Entry 5BNO (X-ray diffraction, 2.15 A resolution); this record covers chains A and C of the 4 polymer chains in the assembly.

[Chain A]
Name: Capsid protein VP1
From: Enterovirus D68
UniProt: Q68T42 (Q68T42_9ENTO); residues 1-297 here correspond to UniProt positions 565-861 (UniProt number = residue number + 564)
Chain sequence (297 residues; row label = number of the first residue in the row):
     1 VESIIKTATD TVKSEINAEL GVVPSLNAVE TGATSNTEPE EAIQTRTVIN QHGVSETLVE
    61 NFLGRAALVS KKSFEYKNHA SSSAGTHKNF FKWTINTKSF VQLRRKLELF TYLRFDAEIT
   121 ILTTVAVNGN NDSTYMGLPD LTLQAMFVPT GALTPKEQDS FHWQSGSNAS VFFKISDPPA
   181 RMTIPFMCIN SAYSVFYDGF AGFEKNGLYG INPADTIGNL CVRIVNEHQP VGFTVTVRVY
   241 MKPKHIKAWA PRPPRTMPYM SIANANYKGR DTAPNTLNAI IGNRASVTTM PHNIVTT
Unresolved in the structure: 82-85, 129-134, 297
Swiss-Prot annotation at these positions:
  - binding site (N-acetylneuraminate): Arg-270, Pro-274, Asn-275
  - site: Thr-297 (Cleavage)

[Chain C]
Name: Capsid protein VP3
From: Enterovirus D68
UniProt: Q68T42 (Q68T42_9ENTO); residues 1-247 here correspond to UniProt positions 318-564 (UniProt number = residue number + 317)
Chain sequence (247 residues; each row starts with the number of its first residue):
     1 GVPTYLLPGS GQFLTTDDHS SAPVLPCFNP TPEMHIPGQI RNMLEMIQVE SMMEINNTDG
    61 ANGMERLRVD ISVQADLDQL LFNIPLDIQL DGPLRNTLVG NISRYYTHWS GSLEMTFMFC
   121 GSFMATGKLI LCYTPPGGSC PTTRETAMLG THIVWDFGLQ SSITLIIPWI SGSHYRMFNS
   181 DAKSTNANVG YVTCFMQTNL IVPSESSDTC SLIGFIAAKD DFSLRLMRDS PDIGQSNHLH
   241 GAEAAYQ
Swiss-Prot annotation at these positions:
  - binding site (N-acetylneuraminate): Asp-91, Arg-95, Pro-231, Asp-232, Ile-233

[Interface between chain A and chain C]
Residue-residue contacts (212):
  Glu-2(A) / Arg-41(C)  salt bridge
  Ala-8(A) / Asp-220(C)
  Ala-8(A) / Asp-221(C)
  Ala-8(A) / Phe-222(C)
  Thr-9(A) / Asp-220(C)  hydrogen bond
  Thr-9(A) / Asp-221(C)
  Ser-25(A) / Ile-153(C)
  Ser-25(A) / Ser-162(C)
  Ser-25(A) / Ile-163(C)
  Ser-25(A) / Thr-164(C)  hydrogen bond (backbone-backbone)
  Leu-26(A) / Gln-160(C)
  Leu-26(A) / Ser-162(C)
  Leu-26(A) / Ile-163(C)  hydrophobic
  Asn-27(A) / Gln-160(C)
  Asn-27(A) / Ser-161(C)
  Asn-27(A) / Ser-162(C)  hydrogen bond (backbone-backbone)
  Asn-27(A) / Thr-164(C)  hydrogen bond
  Val-29(A) / Glu-50(C)
  Val-29(A) / Thr-116(C)
  Val-29(A) / Met-118(C)  hydrophobic
  Val-29(A) / Ser-162(C)  hydrogen bond (backbone-side chain)
  Val-29(A) / Phe-215(C)  hydrophobic
  Glu-30(A) / Met-118(C)
  Glu-30(A) / Ser-161(C)  hydrogen bond
  Ala-33(A) / Glu-50(C)
  Thr-34(A) / Gln-48(C)
  Thr-34(A) / Val-49(C)
  Thr-34(A) / Glu-50(C)  hydrogen bond (side chain-backbone)
  Thr-34(A) / Glu-114(C)
  Ser-35(A) / Glu-50(C)  hydrogen bond (backbone-side chain)
  Ser-35(A) / Glu-114(C)
  Ser-35(A) / Thr-116(C)
  Ser-35(A) / Thr-164(C)  hydrogen bond
  Ser-35(A) / Lys-219(C)
  Thr-37(A) / Thr-164(C)
  Thr-37(A) / Ile-166(C)
  Thr-37(A) / Lys-219(C)  hydrogen bond (backbone-side chain)
  Glu-38(A) / Lys-219(C)  salt bridge
  Ala-42(A) / Ile-166(C)  hydrophobic
  Ile-43(A) / Thr-151(C)
  Ile-43(A) / Pro-168(C)  hydrophobic
  Asn-50(A) / Asp-221(C)
  His-52(A) / Ser-110(C)  hydrogen bond
  His-52(A) / His-174(C)
  His-52(A) / Tyr-175(C)
  His-52(A) / Ser-223(C)
  Gly-53(A) / Ser-223(C)  hydrogen bond (backbone-side chain)
  Val-54(A) / Asn-42(C)  hydrogen bond (backbone-side chain)
  Val-54(A) / Leu-44(C)  hydrophobic
  Glu-56(A) / Tyr-106(C)  hydrogen bond (backbone-side chain)
  Glu-56(A) / Arg-225(C)
  Glu-56(A) / Leu-226(C)  hydrogen bond (side chain-backbone)
  Glu-56(A) / Met-227(C)  hydrogen bond (side chain-backbone)
  Thr-57(A) / Asn-42(C)  hydrogen bond
  Thr-57(A) / Met-43(C)  hydrogen bond (backbone-backbone)
  Thr-57(A) / Leu-44(C)
  Thr-57(A) / Tyr-106(C)
  Thr-57(A) / Leu-224(C)
  Leu-58(A) / Arg-41(C)
  Leu-58(A) / Asn-42(C)
  Val-59(A) / Ile-40(C)
  Val-59(A) / Arg-41(C)  hydrogen bond (backbone-backbone)
  Val-59(A) / Asn-42(C)
  Phe-62(A) / Met-43(C)  hydrophobic
  Phe-62(A) / Tyr-105(C)  hydrophobic
  Phe-62(A) / Tyr-106(C)
  Phe-62(A) / Met-227(C)
  Arg-65(A) / Thr-15(C)
  Arg-65(A) / Thr-16(C)
  Arg-65(A) / Met-227(C)
  Ala-66(A) / Phe-13(C)  hydrophobic
  Ala-66(A) / Thr-15(C)  hydrogen bond (backbone-backbone)
  Ser-70(A) / Tyr-246(C)  hydrogen bond
  Lys-71(A) / Tyr-246(C)
  Lys-72(A) / Tyr-246(C)
  His-87(A) / Tyr-246(C)
  His-87(A) / Gln-247(C)
  Phe-91(A) / Tyr-246(C)  hydrophobic
  Lys-92(A) / Ala-245(C)  hydrogen bond (side chain-backbone)
  Lys-92(A) / Tyr-246(C)
  Lys-92(A) / Gln-247(C)  hydrogen bond (side chain-backbone)
  Trp-93(A) / Ala-245(C)
  Trp-93(A) / Tyr-246(C)
  Thr-94(A) / Ala-245(C)  hydrogen bond (backbone-backbone)
  Asn-96(A) / Ala-245(C)
  Lys-98(A) / Leu-239(C)
  Ser-99(A) / Gln-235(C)  hydrogen bond (backbone-side chain)
  Ser-99(A) / Leu-239(C)
  Phe-100(A) / Gln-235(C)
  Val-101(A) / Ile-233(C)  hydrophobic
  Val-101(A) / Gly-234(C)
  Val-101(A) / Gln-235(C)  hydrogen bond (backbone-side chain)
  Gln-102(A) / Asp-229(C)
  Arg-104(A) / Leu-239(C)
  Arg-105(A) / Asn-101(C)  hydrogen bond
  Arg-105(A) / Tyr-105(C)  hydrogen bond
  Arg-105(A) / Ser-230(C)
  Arg-105(A) / Asp-232(C)
  Arg-105(A) / Ile-233(C)
  Lys-106(A) / Tyr-105(C)
  Lys-106(A) / Met-227(C)
  Leu-109(A) / Ile-102(C)  hydrophobic
  Phe-110(A) / Ile-40(C)  hydrophobic
  Phe-110(A) / Met-43(C)  hydrophobic
  Tyr-112(A) / Ile-36(C)  hydrophobic
  Arg-114(A) / Pro-30(C)
  Arg-114(A) / Thr-31(C)  hydrogen bond (side chain-backbone)
  Arg-114(A) / Pro-32(C)
  Arg-114(A) / Glu-33(C)
  Glu-118(A) / His-19(C)
  Thr-120(A) / Phe-13(C)
  Ala-169(A) / Val-24(C)  hydrophobic
  Pro-178(A) / Gly-11(C)
  Pro-179(A) / Phe-13(C)  hydrophobic
  Arg-181(A) / Phe-13(C)
  Arg-181(A) / Asp-17(C)  salt bridge
  Arg-181(A) / Ser-21(C)
  Met-182(A) / Ser-21(C)
  Met-182(A) / Ala-22(C)
  Met-182(A) / Val-24(C)  hydrophobic
  Thr-183(A) / Ser-21(C)  hydrogen bond
  Thr-183(A) / Ala-22(C)  hydrogen bond (backbone-backbone)
  Thr-183(A) / Pro-23(C)
  Thr-183(A) / Val-24(C)  hydrogen bond (backbone-backbone)
  Ile-184(A) / Val-24(C)  hydrophobic
  Pro-185(A) / Phe-28(C)  hydrophobic
  Phe-186(A) / Phe-28(C)
  Phe-186(A) / Pro-30(C)
  Met-187(A) / Phe-28(C)  hydrophobic
  Cys-188(A) / Thr-31(C)  hydrogen bond (backbone-side chain)
  Ile-189(A) / Thr-31(C)
  Asn-190(A) / Thr-31(C)  hydrogen bond (backbone-side chain)
  Ser-191(A) / Thr-31(C)
  Ser-191(A) / Pro-32(C)  hydrogen bond (side chain-backbone)
  Ser-191(A) / Met-34(C)
  Tyr-240(A) / Phe-13(C)  hydrophobic
  Lys-242(A) / Asp-17(C)  hydrogen bond (side chain-backbone)
  Lys-242(A) / Asp-18(C)
  Lys-244(A) / Ser-21(C)
  Lys-247(A) / Glu-33(C)
  Ala-248(A) / Gln-39(C)
  Ala-248(A) / Ile-40(C)  hydrogen bond (backbone-backbone)
  Trp-249(A) / Ile-36(C)  hydrogen bond (side chain-backbone)
  Trp-249(A) / Pro-37(C)
  Trp-249(A) / Gly-38(C)
  Trp-249(A) / Gln-39(C)
  Ala-250(A) / Gly-38(C)  hydrogen bond (backbone-backbone)
  Pro-251(A) / Met-46(C)  hydrophobic
  Arg-252(A) / Met-46(C)
  Pro-254(A) / Asn-101(C)
  Thr-256(A) / Asn-96(C)
  Tyr-259(A) / Ile-233(C)  hydrophobic
  Tyr-259(A) / Leu-239(C)
  Met-260(A) / His-240(C)  hydrogen bond (backbone-backbone)
  Ser-261(A) / His-240(C)  hydrogen bond (side chain-backbone)
  Ile-262(A) / Leu-239(C)  hydrophobic
  Ile-262(A) / His-240(C)  hydrogen bond (backbone-backbone)
  Ile-262(A) / Gly-241(C)
  Ile-262(A) / Ala-242(C)  hydrophobic
  Pro-274(A) / Arg-95(C)
  Asn-275(A) / Arg-95(C)  hydrogen bond
  Asn-278(A) / Asn-62(C)  hydrogen bond
  Asn-278(A) / Gly-63(C)  hydrogen bond (backbone-backbone)
  Asn-278(A) / Arg-66(C)
  Ala-279(A) / Arg-66(C)
  Ile-280(A) / Glu-54(C)
  Ile-280(A) / Arg-95(C)  hydrogen bond (backbone-side chain)
  Ile-280(A) / Asn-96(C)
  Ile-281(A) / Glu-54(C)  hydrogen bond (backbone-side chain)
  Ile-281(A) / Asn-57(C)
  Ile-281(A) / Arg-66(C)  hydrogen bond (backbone-side chain)
  Ile-281(A) / Asp-91(C)
  Ile-281(A) / Gly-92(C)
  Ile-281(A) / Arg-95(C)
  Ile-281(A) / Asn-96(C)
  Gly-282(A) / Asn-57(C)  hydrogen bond (backbone-side chain)
  Gly-282(A) / Asp-91(C)  hydrogen bond (backbone-side chain)
  Asn-283(A) / Asn-57(C)
  Asn-283(A) / Thr-58(C)  hydrogen bond (side chain-backbone)
  Asn-283(A) / Asp-59(C)
  Asn-283(A) / Arg-66(C)  hydrogen bond
  Arg-284(A) / Ile-55(C)  hydrogen bond (side chain-backbone)
  Arg-284(A) / Asn-57(C)  hydrogen bond
  Arg-284(A) / Thr-58(C)
  Arg-284(A) / Asn-83(C)  hydrogen bond
  Ser-286(A) / Thr-58(C)
  Val-287(A) / Ile-55(C)
  Val-287(A) / Asn-56(C)
  Val-287(A) / Thr-58(C)
  Val-287(A) / Leu-81(C)
  Val-287(A) / Phe-82(C)
  Val-287(A) / Asn-83(C)  hydrogen bond (backbone-backbone)
  Thr-288(A) / Leu-80(C)
  Thr-288(A) / Leu-81(C)
  Thr-288(A) / Phe-82(C)
  Thr-288(A) / Asn-83(C)  hydrogen bond (backbone-side chain)
  Thr-289(A) / Asn-83(C)
  Met-290(A) / Asn-83(C)
  Met-290(A) / Ile-84(C)
  Met-290(A) / Pro-85(C)  hydrophobic
  Met-290(A) / Cys-140(C)  hydrophobic
  Met-290(A) / Tyr-191(C)  hydrophobic
  His-292(A) / Ala-182(C)
  His-292(A) / Lys-183(C)
  Asn-293(A) / Ser-139(C)  hydrogen bond
  Asn-293(A) / Cys-140(C)  hydrogen bond (side chain-backbone)
  Asn-293(A) / Lys-183(C)  hydrogen bond (backbone-side chain)
  Asn-293(A) / Tyr-191(C)  hydrogen bond
  Ile-294(A) / Gly-138(C)
  Ile-294(A) / Ser-139(C)  hydrogen bond (backbone-side chain)
  Ile-294(A) / Lys-183(C)
  Ile-294(A) / Tyr-191(C)  hydrogen bond (backbone-side chain)
Interface residues without a listed pair, chain A (104 interface residues in all): Ala-28, Asn-36, Pro-39, Asn-61, Ala-192, Arg-255, Met-257, Ala-285, Pro-291
Interface residues without a listed pair, chain C (105 interface residues in all): Leu-25, Ala-61, Pro-93, Leu-98, Ser-112, Gly-137, Trp-155, Asn-188

[In short]
Chain A and chain C form an interface of 104 and 105 residues respectively; the contacts include 63 hydrogen
bonds and 3 salt bridges. Among the polar pairs are Glu-2(A)/Arg-41(C), Glu-38(A)/Lys-219(C) and
Arg-181(A)/Asp-17(C).
Here chain A is Capsid protein VP1 and chain C is Capsid protein VP3, both from Enterovirus D68. Entry 5BNO
(Crystal structure of human enterovirus D68 in complex with 6'SLN) was determined by X-ray diffraction
together with 5BNN and 5BNP from the same study.
